9GUQ - chains A and J of the 24 polymer chains in the assembly; structure by electron microscopy, 3.10 A resolution.

Chain A:
Molecule: 16S ribosomal RNA
From: Escherichia coli K-12
Sequence (1541 nucleotides; each row starts with the number of its first residue):
     1 AAAUUGAAGA GUUUGAUCAU GGCUCAGAUU GAACGCUGGC GGCAGGCCUA ACACAUGCAA
    61 GUCGAACGGU AACAGGAAGA AGCUUGCUUC UUUGCUGACG AGUGGCGGAC GGGUGAGUAA
   121 UGUCUGGGAA ACUGCCUGAU GGAGGGGGAU AACUACUGGA AACGGUAGCU AAUACCGCAU
   181 AACGUCGCAA GACCAAAGAG GGGUACCUUC GGGCCUCUUG CCAUCGGAUG UGCCCAGAUG
   241 GGAUUAGCUA GUAGGUGGGG UAACGGCUCA CCUAGGCGAC GAUCCCUAGC UGGUCUGAGA
   301 GGAUGACCAG CCACACUGGA ACUGAGACAC GGUCCAGACU CCUACGGGAG GCAGCAGUGG
   361 GGAAUAUUGC ACAAUGGGCG CAAGCCUGAU GCAGCCAUGC CGCGUGUAUG AAGAAGGCCU
   421 UCGGGUUGUA AAGUACUUUC AGCGGGGAGG AAGGGAGUAA AGUUAAUACC UUUGCUCAUU
   481 GACGUUACCC GCAGAAGAAG CACCGGCUAA CUCCGUGCCA GCAGCCXCGG UAAUACGGAG
   541 GGUGCAAGCG UUAAUCGGAA UUACUGGGCG UAAAGCGCAC GCAGGCGGUU UGUUAAGUCA
   601 GAUGUGAAAU CCCCGGGCUC AACCUGGGAA CUGCAUCUGA UACUGGCAAG CUUGAGUCUC
   661 GUAGAGGGGG GUAGAAUUCC AGGUGUAGCG GUGAAAUGCG UAGAGAUCUG GAGGAAUACC
   721 GGUGGCGAAG GCGGCCCCCU GGACGAAGAC UGACGCUCAG GUGCGAAAGC GUGGGGAGCA
   781 AACAGGAUUA GAUACCCUGG UAGUCCACGC CGUAAACGAU GUCGACUUGG AGGUUGUGCC
   841 CUUGAGGCGU GGCUUCCGGA GCUAACGCGU UAAGUCGACC GCCUGGGGAG UACGGCCGCA
   901 AGGUUAAAAC UCAAAUGAAU UGACGGGGGC CCGCACAAGC GGUGGAGCAU GUGGUUUAAU
   961 UCGAUGXAAC GCGAAGAACC UUACCUGGUC UUGACAUCCA CGGAAGUUUU CAGAGAUGAG
  1021 AAUGUGCCUU CGGGAACCGU GAGACAGGUG CUGCAUGGCU GUCGUCAGCU CGUGUUGUGA
  1081 AAUGUUGGGU UAAGUCCCGC AACGAGCGCA ACCCUUAUCC UUUGUUGCCA GCGGUCCGGC
  1141 CGGGAACUCA AAGGAGACUG CCAGUGAUAA ACUGGAGGAA GGUGGGGAUG ACGUCAAGUC
  1201 AUCAUGGCCC UUACGACCAG GGCUACACAC GUGCUACAAU GGCGCAUACA AAGAGAAGCG
  1261 ACCUCGCGAG AGCAAGCGGA CCUCAUAAAG UGCGUCGUAG UCCGGAUUGG AGUCUGCAAC
  1321 UCGACUCCAU GAAGUCGGAA UCGCUAGUAA UCGUGGAUCA GAAUGCCACG GUGAAUACGU
  1381 UCCCGGGCCU UGUACACACC GCCCGUXACA CCAUGGGAGU GGGUUGCAAA AGAAGUAGGU
  1441 AGCUUAACCU UCGGGAGGGC GCUUACCACU UUGUGAUUCA UGACUGGGGU GAAGUCGUAA
  1501 CAAGGUAACC GUAGGGGAAC CUGCGGUUGG AUCACCUCCU U
Unresolved in the structure: 1492-1493
Modified positions: PSU (pseudouridine-5'-monophosphate) at position 516, G7M (N7-methyl-guanosine-5'-monophosphate) at position 527, 2MG (2N-methylguanosine-5'-monophosphate) at position 966, 5MC (5-methylcytidine-5'-monophosphate) at position 967, 2MG (2N-methylguanosine-5'-monophosphate) at position 1207, 4OC (4n,o2'-methylcytidine-5'-monophosphate) at position 1402, 5MC (5-methylcytidine-5'-monophosphate) at position 1407, UR3 (3-methyluridine-5'-monophoshate) at position 1498, 2MG (2N-methylguanosine-5'-monophosphate) at position 1516, MA6 (6N-dimethyladenosine-5'-monophoshate) at position 1518, MA6 (6N-dimethyladenosine-5'-monophoshate) at position 1519
Ion coordination: Mg2+ site 1 near G21 (its only coordinating residue here); Mg2+ site 2: C48, G115; Mg2+ site 3 near A53 (its only coordinating residue here); Mg2+ site 4: A59, U387; Mg2+ site 5: U62, G105; Mg2+ site 6 near G100 (its only coordinating residue here); Mg2+ site 7: A109, G331; Mg2+ site 8 near G111 (its only coordinating residue here); Mg2+ site 9: A116, G117, G289; Mg2+ site 10 near G145 (its only coordinating residue here); Mg2+ site 11: A174, C175; Mg2+ site 12: U180, A195; 66 more Mg2+ sites not listed

Chain J:
Protein: 30S ribosomal protein S9
From: Escherichia coli K-12
Reference sequence: P0A7X3 (RS9_ECOLI); residue numbers follow UniProt; this construct covers 1-130
Sequence (130 residues; numbered 1 to 130; the number before each row is that of its first residue):
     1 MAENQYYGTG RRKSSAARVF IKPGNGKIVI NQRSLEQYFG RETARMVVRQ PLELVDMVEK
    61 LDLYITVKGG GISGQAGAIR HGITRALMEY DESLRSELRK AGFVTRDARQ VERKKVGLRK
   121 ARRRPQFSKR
Unresolved in the structure: 1-2
UniProt features mapped onto this chain:
  - mutagenesis: Thr105 to Arg130 (Cold sensitive for growth at 30 degrees Celsius. 350-fold reduced affinity of the 30S subunit P site for certain tRNAs in vitro), Ser128 to Arg130 (Very cold sensitive for growth at 30 degrees Celsius. Almost no P site binding of certain tRNAs in vitro)

How chain A and chain J interact:
Contacting residue pairs - 104 pairs, chain A then chain J:
  G942(A) with Gln126(J), base contact
  U943(A) with Gln126(J), sugar contact
  2MG_966(A) with Lys129(J), hydrogen bond to the sugar
  5MC_967(A) with Phe127(J), phosphate contact; Lys129(J), sugar contact
  C970(A) with Arg130(J), hydrogen bond to the base
  U1116(A) with Gln110(J), sugar contact
  A1117(A) with Arg106(J), hydrogen bond to the phosphate; Ala108(J), sugar contact; Gln110(J), sugar contact
  U1118(A) with Arg11(J), salt bridge to the phosphate; Arg106(J), salt bridge to the phosphate
  C1119(A) with Arg11(J), salt bridge to the phosphate; Arg85(J), salt bridge to the phosphate
  C1128(A) with Lys68(J), sugar contact
  C1129(A) with Arg18(J), sugar contact
  A1130(A) with Gln5(J), hydrogen bond to the sugar; Arg18(J), salt bridge to the phosphate; Phe20(J), sugar contact; Tyr64(J), phosphate contact
  G1131(A) with Gln5(J), phosphate contact
  A1146(A) with Arg18(J), hydrogen bond to the base
  C1147(A) with Tyr7(J), hydrogen bond to the sugar; Thr9(J), phosphate contact; Arg18(J), hydrogen bond to the base
  U1148(A) with Tyr7(J), sugar contact; Thr9(J), phosphate contact; Arg11(J), phosphate contact; Ala16(J), sugar contact; Arg18(J), sugar contact; Lys68(J), base contact
  C1149(A) with Arg11(J), salt bridge to the phosphate
  G1178(A) with Arg95(J), salt bridge to the phosphate; Arg99(J), salt bridge to the phosphate
  A1179(A) with Arg95(J), salt bridge to the phosphate; Arg99(J), salt bridge to the phosphate; Val104(J), sugar contact; Thr105(J), phosphate contact; Arg106(J), sugar contact
  A1180(A) with Arg99(J), salt bridge to the phosphate; Thr105(J), phosphate contact
  G1186(A) with Lys115(J), phosphate contact
  G1187(A) with Lys115(J), phosphate contact
  G1231(A) with Ser128(J), phosphate contact
  U1232(A) with Gln126(J), hydrogen bond to the phosphate; Ser128(J), phosphate contact
  G1233(A) with Arg119(J), salt bridge to the phosphate; Pro125(J), phosphate contact; Gln126(J), hydrogen bond to the phosphate
  A1248(A) with Arg33(J), phosphate contact
  C1249(A) with Gly70(J), hydrogen bond to the sugar; Gly71(J), sugar contact; Gln75(J), hydrogen bond to the sugar
  A1250(A) with Ser14(J), sugar contact; Lys68(J), phosphate contact; Gly69(J), hydrogen bond to the phosphate; Gly70(J), hydrogen bond to the sugar; Gln75(J), phosphate contact
  A1251(A) with Ser14(J), sugar contact; Gly69(J), phosphate contact
  C1342(A) with Gln126(J), sugar contact; Phe127(J), sugar contact
  G1343(A) with Arg123(J), sugar contact; Arg124(J), sugar contact
  C1344(A) with Arg122(J), sugar contact; Arg124(J), phosphate contact
  U1345(A) with Arg122(J), salt bridge to the phosphate
  G1347(A) with Arg12(J), hydrogen bond to the base; Lys13(J), base contact; Arg109(J), phosphate contact; Gln110(J), sugar contact; Glu112(J), phosphate contact
  U1348(A) with Val111(J), phosphate contact; Glu112(J), hydrogen bond to the phosphate; Arg122(J), sugar contact
  A1349(A) with Lys120(J), phosphate contact; Ala121(J), phosphate contact; Arg122(J), hydrogen bond to the phosphate; Arg123(J), hydrogen bond to the phosphate
  A1350(A) with Lys120(J), salt bridge to the phosphate; Arg123(J), salt bridge to the phosphate
  U1351(A) with Lys120(J), base contact
  C1367(A) with Lys114(J), salt bridge to the phosphate; Val116(J), phosphate contact; Gly117(J), hydrogen bond to the phosphate
  A1368(A) with Arg113(J), salt bridge to the phosphate; Lys114(J), salt bridge to the phosphate; Val116(J), phosphate contact
  C1369(A) with Arg113(J), phosphate contact; Lys114(J), hydrogen bond to the phosphate
  G1370(A) with Ser14(J), phosphate contact; Val111(J), phosphate contact
  G1371(A) with Lys13(J), phosphate contact; Ser14(J), phosphate contact; Gly70(J), phosphate contact; Gly71(J), hydrogen bond to the phosphate
  U1372(A) with Lys13(J), salt bridge to the phosphate; Gly71(J), phosphate contact; Ile72(J), phosphate contact; Ser73(J), hydrogen bond to the phosphate; Gly74(J), hydrogen bond to the phosphate
  G1373(A) with Lys13(J), hydrogen bond to the base; Arg41(J), salt bridge to the phosphate; Ser73(J), hydrogen bond to the phosphate
Other interface residues (no listed pair), chain A (51 interface residues in all): G941, A969, G1184, C1234, A1346, C1366
Other interface residues (no listed pair), chain J (52 interface residues in all): Tyr38, Thr66, Leu118

Overview:
51 residues of chain A face 52 of chain J across their interface, with 24 hydrogen bonds and 20 salt bridges.
Polar pairs include C970(A)-Arg130(J), A1146(A)-Arg18(J) and C1147(A)-Arg18(J). C48(A) and G115(A) coordinate
Mg2+ site 2. From UniProt: 3 mutagenesis sites on chain J.
Chain A is 16S ribosomal RNA and chain J is 30S ribosomal protein S9, both from Escherichia coli K-12; the
structure, 30S PIC (Pre-Initiation complex), was determined by electron microscopy together with 9GUP, 9GUR,
9GUS, 9GUT, 9GUU, 9GUV, 9GUW and 9GUX from the same study.
